PDB entry 1DIW | X-ray diffraction, 2.00 A resolution | chain A

== Chain A ==
Protein: Tetanus toxin hc
Source organism: Clostridium tetani
Notes: EC 3.4.24.68
Reference sequence: P04958 (TETX_CLOTE); residues 875-1315 here correspond to UniProt positions 874-1314 (UniProt number = residue number - 1)
Sequence (441 residues; each row starts with the number of its first residue):
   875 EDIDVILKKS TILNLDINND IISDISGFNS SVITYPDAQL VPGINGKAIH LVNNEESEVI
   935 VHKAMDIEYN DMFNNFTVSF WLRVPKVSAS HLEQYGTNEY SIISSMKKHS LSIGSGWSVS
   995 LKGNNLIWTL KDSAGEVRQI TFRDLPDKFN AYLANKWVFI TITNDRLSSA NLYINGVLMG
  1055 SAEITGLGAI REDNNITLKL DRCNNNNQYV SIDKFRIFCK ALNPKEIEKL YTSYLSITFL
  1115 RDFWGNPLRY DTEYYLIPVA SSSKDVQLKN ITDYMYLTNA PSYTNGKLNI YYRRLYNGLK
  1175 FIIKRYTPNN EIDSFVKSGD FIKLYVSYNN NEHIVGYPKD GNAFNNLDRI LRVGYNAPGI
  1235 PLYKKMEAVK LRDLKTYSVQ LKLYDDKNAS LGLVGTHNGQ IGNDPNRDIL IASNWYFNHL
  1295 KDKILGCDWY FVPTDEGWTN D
Construct notes: conflict Glu-930 (Ser929 in P04958)
Ligand contacts: beta-D-galactopyranose (GAL): Tyr-1124, Arg-1179, Tyr-1180, Thr-1181, Pro-1182, Glu-1185, Ile-1186, Asp-1187, Lys-1191, Asp-1194, Phe-1195

== Summary ==
Ligands of chain A: beta-D-galactopyranose.
Chain A is Tetanus toxin hc (Clostridium tetani); the structure, The hc fragment of tetanus toxin complexed
with galactose, was determined by X-ray diffraction (same publication as 1D0H, 1DFQ and 1DLL).
